3HQP - chain A; structure by X-ray diffraction, 2.30 A resolution.

== Chain A ==
Molecule: Pyruvate kinase
Organism: Leishmania mexicana
Notes: EC 2.7.1.40
UniProtKB: Q27686 (KPYK_LEIME); residues 0-498 here correspond to UniProt positions 1-499 (UniProt number = residue number + 1)
Chain sequence (499 residues; row label = number of the first residue in the row; numbering starts at 0):
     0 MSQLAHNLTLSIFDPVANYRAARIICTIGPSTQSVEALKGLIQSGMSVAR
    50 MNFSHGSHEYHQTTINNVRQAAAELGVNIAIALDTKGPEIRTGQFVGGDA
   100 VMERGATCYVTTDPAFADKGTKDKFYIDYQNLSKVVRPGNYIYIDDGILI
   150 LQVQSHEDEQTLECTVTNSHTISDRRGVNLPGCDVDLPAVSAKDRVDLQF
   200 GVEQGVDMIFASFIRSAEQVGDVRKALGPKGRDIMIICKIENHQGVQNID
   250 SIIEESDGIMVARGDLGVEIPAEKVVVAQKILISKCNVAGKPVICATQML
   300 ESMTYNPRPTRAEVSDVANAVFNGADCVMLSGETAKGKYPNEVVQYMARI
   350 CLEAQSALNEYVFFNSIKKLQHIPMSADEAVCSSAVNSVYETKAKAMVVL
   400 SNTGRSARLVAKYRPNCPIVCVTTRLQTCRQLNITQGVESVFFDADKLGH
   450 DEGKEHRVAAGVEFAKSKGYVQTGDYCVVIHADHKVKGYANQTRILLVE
Not modelled in the structure: 0
Metal / ion sites: K+ site 1: N51, S53, D83, T84, S211 (together with ATP); Mg2+: E240, D264 (together with ATP, oxalate ion); K+ site 2: Q354, S355, L357, E359
Residues lining bound ligands:
  - ATP (adenosine-5'-triphosphate): T26, I27, G28, P29, R49, N51, H54, G55, Y59, H60, D83, R90, D145, R175, K238, E240, D264, S330, G331, A334, K335
  - 2,6-di-O-phosphono-beta-D-fructofuranose (FDP): L399, S400, N401, T402, G403, R404, S405, K453, R456, H480, A481, V485, K486, G487, Y488, A489
  - oxalate ion (OXL): R49, D145, K238, E240, M259, A261, R262, G263, D264, A295, T296
UniProt features mapped onto this chain:
  - binding site (substrate): R49, G263, D264, T296
  - binding site (ATP): N51 to H54, R90
  - binding site (K(+)): N51, S53, D83, T84
  - binding site (Mg(2+)): E240, D264
  - site: K238 (Transition state stabilizer)

== Overview ==
Chain A binds oxalate ion, 2,6-di-O-phosphono-beta-D-fructofuranose and ATP. N51, S53, D83, T84 and S211
coordinate K+ site 1. The Mg2+ site is built by E240 and D264. From UniProt: 4 substrate-binding residues, 5
ATP-binding residues, 4 K+-binding residues and Mg2+-binding residues E240 and D264.
Chain A is Pyruvate kinase (Leishmania mexicana); the structure, Crystal structure of Leishmania mexicana
pyruvate kinase (LmPYK) in complex with ATP, Oxalate and fructose 2,6 ..., was determined by X-ray
diffraction, deposited together with 3HQN, 3HQO and 3HQQ.
